2W9A - chains A and P of the 3 polymer chains in the assembly; structure by X-ray diffraction, 2.60 A resolution.

Chain A:
Name: DNA polymerase IV
Source organism: Sulfolobus solfataricus
Notes: EC 2.7.7.7
Reference sequence: Q97W02 (DPO42_SULSO); numbering as in UniProt (aligned over 1-352)
Sequence (358 residues; numbered -5 to 352; the number before each row is that of its first residue; numbers below 1 keep their minus sign (His-5 is residue -5)):
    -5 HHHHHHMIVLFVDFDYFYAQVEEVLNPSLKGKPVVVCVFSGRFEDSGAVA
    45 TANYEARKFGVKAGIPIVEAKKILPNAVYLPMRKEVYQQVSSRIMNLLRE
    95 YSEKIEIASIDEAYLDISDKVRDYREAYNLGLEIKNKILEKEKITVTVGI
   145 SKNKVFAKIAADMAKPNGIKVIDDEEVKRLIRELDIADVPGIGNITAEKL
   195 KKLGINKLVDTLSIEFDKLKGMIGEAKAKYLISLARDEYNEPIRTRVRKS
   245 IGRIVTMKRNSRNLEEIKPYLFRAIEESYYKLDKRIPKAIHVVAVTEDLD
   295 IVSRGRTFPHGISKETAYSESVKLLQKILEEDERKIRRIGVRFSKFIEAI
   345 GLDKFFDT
Not modelled in the structure: -5 to -1, 343-352
Swiss-Prot annotation at these positions:
  - active site: Glu106
  - binding site (Mg(2+)): Asp7, Asp105
  - site: Tyr12 (Substrate discrimination)
Ion coordination: Mg2+ site 1: Asp7, Asp105, Glu106 (together with 2'-deoxyguanosine-5'-triphosphate); Mg2+ site 2: Asp7, Phe8, Asp105 (together with 2'-deoxyguanosine-5'-triphosphate); Mg2+ site 3: Ala181, Ile186
Small-molecule neighbours: 2'-deoxyguanosine-5'-triphosphate: Asp7, Phe8, Asp9, Tyr10, Phe11, Tyr12, Val32, Ala44, Thr45, Tyr48, Arg51, Ala57, Met76, Asp105, Lys159
What the authors report for this chain:
  - Mg2+ coordination: Ala181, Ile186

Chain P:
Molecule: 14-nt DNA strand
Sequence (14 nucleotides; numbered 1 to 14; the number before each row is that of its first residue):
     1 GGGGGAAGGATTCC
Modified positions: DOC (2',3'-dideoxycytidine-5'-monophosphate) at position 14
Ion coordination: Mg2+: DOC_14 (together with 2'-deoxyguanosine-5'-triphosphate)

Chain A / chain P interface:
Pairs across the interface (29; chain A residue first):
  Ser103(A) - DOC_14(P)  sugar contact
  Glu106(A) - DOC_14(P)  sugar contact
  Lys152(A) - DOC_14(P)  sugar contact
  Val183(A) - DC13(P)  phosphate contact
  Pro184(A) - DC13(P)  phosphate contact
  Gly185(A) - DT12(P)  phosphate contact
  Gly185(A) - DC13(P)  hydrogen bond to the phosphate
  Ile186(A) - DT12(P)  phosphate contact
  Ile186(A) - DC13(P)  hydrogen bond to the phosphate
  Gly187(A) - DT12(P)  hydrogen bond to the phosphate
  Gly187(A) - DC13(P)  hydrogen bond to the phosphate
  Asn188(A) - DT12(P)  phosphate contact
  Ile189(A) - DT11(P)  phosphate contact
  Ile189(A) - DT12(P)  hydrogen bond to the phosphate
  Thr190(A) - DT11(P)  hydrogen bond to the phosphate
  Thr190(A) - DT12(P)  hydrogen bond to the phosphate
  Lys193(A) - DT11(P)  salt bridge to the phosphate
  Arg240(A) - DOC_14(P)  hydrogen bond to the base
  Val296(A) - DG9(P)  phosphate contact
  Ser297(A) - DG8(P)  sugar contact
  Ser297(A) - DG9(P)  hydrogen bond to the phosphate
  Arg298(A) - DG8(P)  salt bridge to the phosphate
  Arg298(A) - DG9(P)  salt bridge to the phosphate
  Gly299(A) - DG8(P)  hydrogen bond to the phosphate
  Arg300(A) - DA7(P)  phosphate contact
  Thr301(A) - DA6(P)  sugar contact
  Thr301(A) - DA7(P)  hydrogen bond to the phosphate
  Lys321(A) - DG8(P)  salt bridge to the phosphate
  Lys339(A) - DA6(P)  salt bridge to the phosphate
Interface residues without a listed pair, chain A (24 interface residues in all): Ala102, Lys221, Ile295

Summary:
24 residues of chain A and 8 residues of chain P are in contact; the contacts include 11 hydrogen bonds and 5
salt bridges. Polar pairs include Arg240(A)-DOC_14(P), Gly185(A)-DC13(P) and Ile186(A)-DC13(P). Ligands of
chain A: 2'-deoxyguanosine-5'-triphosphate. From the paper: Mg2+ coordination by Ala181(A) and Ile186(A).
Here chain A is DNA polymerase IV (Sulfolobus solfataricus) and chain P is a 14-nt DNA strand. Entry 2W9A
(Ternary complex of Dpo4 bound to N2,N2-dimethyl-deoxyguanosine modified DNA with incoming dGTP) was
determined by X-ray diffraction together with 2W9B and 2W9C from the same study.
